2WSF - chains B and G of the 18 polymer chains in the assembly; structure by X-ray diffraction, 3.48 A resolution.

[Chain B]
Protein: Photosystem I P700 chlorophyll A apoprotein A2
From: Pisum sativum
UniProtKB: P05311 (PSAB_PEA); residues 1-734 here = UniProt positions 1-734
Chain sequence (734 residues; row label = number of the first residue in the row):
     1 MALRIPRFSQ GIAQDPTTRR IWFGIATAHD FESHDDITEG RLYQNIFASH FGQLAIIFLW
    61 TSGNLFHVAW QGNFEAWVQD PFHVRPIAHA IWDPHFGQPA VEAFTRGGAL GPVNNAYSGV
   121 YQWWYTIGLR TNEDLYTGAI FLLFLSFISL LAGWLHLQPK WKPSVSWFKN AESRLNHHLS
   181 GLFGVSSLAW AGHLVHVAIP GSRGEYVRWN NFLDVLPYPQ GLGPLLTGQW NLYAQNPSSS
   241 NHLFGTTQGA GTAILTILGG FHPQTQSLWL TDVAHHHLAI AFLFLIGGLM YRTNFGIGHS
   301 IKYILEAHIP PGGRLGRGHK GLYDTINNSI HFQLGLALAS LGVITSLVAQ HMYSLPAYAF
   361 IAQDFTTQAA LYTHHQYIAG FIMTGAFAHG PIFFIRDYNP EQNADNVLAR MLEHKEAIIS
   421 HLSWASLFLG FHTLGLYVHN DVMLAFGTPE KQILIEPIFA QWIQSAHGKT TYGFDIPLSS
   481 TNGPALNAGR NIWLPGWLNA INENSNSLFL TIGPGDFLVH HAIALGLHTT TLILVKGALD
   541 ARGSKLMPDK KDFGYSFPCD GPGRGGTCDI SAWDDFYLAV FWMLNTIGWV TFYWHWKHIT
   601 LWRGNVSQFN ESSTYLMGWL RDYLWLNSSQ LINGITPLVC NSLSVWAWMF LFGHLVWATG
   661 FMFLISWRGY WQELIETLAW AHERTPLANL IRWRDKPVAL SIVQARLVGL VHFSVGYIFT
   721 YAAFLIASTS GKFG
Disordered / not traced: 1
Ion coordination: chlorophyll a Mg near Asp93 (its only coordinating residue here); 4Fe-4S cluster Fe: Cys559, Cys568 (shared with 2 residues of chain A)
Small-molecule neighbours:
  - beta-carotene (BCR), molecule 1: Ile21, Ile25, Ile691
  - beta-carotene (BCR), molecule 2: Ile57, Phe58, Trp60, Gly181, Leu182, Val185
  - beta-carotene (BCR), molecule 3: Leu65, Trp123, Phe141, Leu142, Trp190, Phe212
  - beta-carotene (BCR), molecule 4: Leu188, Ala281, Phe282, Leu285, Leu289
  - beta-carotene (BCR), molecule 5: Phe332, Gly335, Leu336, Val343, Met383, Ala386, Phe387, Gly390, Phe393, Phe394, Ala538
  - beta-carotene (BCR), molecule 6: Val645, Trp648, Met649, Phe652, Trp671, Phe719
  - chlorophyll a (CLA), molecule 1: Phe8, Gly24, Ile25, Ala28, His29, Phe31, His34, Ser49, Gly52, Gln53
  - chlorophyll a (CLA), molecule 2: Thr18, Ile21, Trp22, Ile675, Ala679, His682, Arg692, Trp693, Arg694, Asp695, Pro697, Val698, Leu700
  - chlorophyll a (CLA), molecule 3: Trp22, Phe652, Leu655, Val656, Thr659, Met662, Phe663, Leu700, Val708, Val711, His712, Val715
  - chlorophyll a (CLA), molecule 4: Ile25, Ala26, His29, Asp30, Glu32, Leu334, Leu338, Phe381, Ile382, Thr384, Gly385, His389, Ile392, Arg396, Tyr555, Trp573, Phe576, Leu707, Val711
  - chlorophyll a (CLA), molecule 5: His29, Phe31, Leu42, Ile46, Ser49, His50, Gln53, Leu54, Arg174, His178, Ile330, Gln333, Leu334, Ala337, Leu338, Leu341
  - chlorophyll a (CLA), molecule 6: His29, Ile56, Ile57, Trp60, Ile378, Phe381, Ile382
  - chlorophyll a (CLA), molecule 7: Phe47, Phe51, Ile148, Leu151, Ala152, Leu155, His156, Trp161, Lys162, Ser164, Trp167
  - chlorophyll a (CLA), molecule 8: Phe47, His50, Phe51, Leu54, Trp123, Trp167, Phe168, Arg174, His177, His178, Gly181, Leu182, Phe183, Ile344, Tyr358
  - chlorophyll a (CLA), molecule 9: Ile57, Phe58, Trp60, Thr61, Ser118, Gly119, Val120, Trp123, Val185, Ser186, Ala189, Leu341, Ile344, Thr345, Val348, Met352, Tyr358, Leu371, His374, His375, Ile378
  - chlorophyll a (CLA), molecule 10: Leu59, Ser62, Gly63, Phe66, His67, His89, Ala90, Trp92, Leu143
  - chlorophyll a (CLA), molecule 11: Trp60, Asn64, Val68, Ala88, His89, Asn114, Asn115, Ala116, Tyr117, Ser118, Val645, Trp646, Met649, Phe719
  - chlorophyll a (CLA), molecule 12: Trp60, Asn64, Tyr117, Ser118, Ala370, Leu371, Thr373, His374, Tyr377, Ile378, Phe381, Trp646, Ile718, Phe719, Ala722, Leu725, Ile726
  - chlorophyll a (CLA), molecule 13: Ile91, Asp93, His95, Phe96, Val645, Trp648
  - chlorophyll a (CLA), molecule 14: Trp123, Phe183, Ser186, Ser187, Trp190, Leu194, Leu268, Val273, His276, His277, Ile280, Ala357, Tyr358
  - chlorophyll a (CLA), molecule 15: Leu129, Thr137, Phe141, Leu145, Ala189, Trp190, His193, His196, Val197, Val207, Phe212
  - chlorophyll a (CLA), molecule 16: Trp167, Asn170, Ser173, His177, Thr293, Asn294, Phe295
  - chlorophyll a (CLA), molecule 17: Ala171, Arg174, Leu175, His178, Leu179, Phe183, Ile301, Leu305, Tyr323, Ile326, Asn327, Leu336, Ala337, Ser340, Ile344
  - chlorophyll a (CLA), molecule 18: Leu175, Leu179, Leu283, Phe284, Met290, Tyr291, Ile301, Ile304, Leu305
  - chlorophyll a (CLA), molecule 19: Asn176, His177, Ser180, Gly181, Val185, Leu285, Leu289, Tyr291, Arg292, Thr293, Phe295, Ile297
  - chlorophyll a (CLA), molecule 20: Leu188, Ala189, Ala191, Gly192, Val195, His196, Phe212, Val215, Leu216, Pro217, Gly221, Leu222, Ile254, Leu278
  - chlorophyll a (CLA), molecule 21: Leu225, Trp230, Asn231, Tyr233, Leu255, His275, Leu278, Ala279, Phe282, Leu283, Trp493
  - chlorophyll a (CLA), molecule 22: Thr256, Ile257, Leu268, Asp272, Val273, His275, His276, Ala279, Ile280, Leu283, His351, Leu355
  - chlorophyll a (CLA), molecule 23: Ile286, Gly287, Leu289, Met290, Ile297, Gly298, His299, Ile304
  - chlorophyll a (CLA), molecule 24: Met290, His299, Tyr303, Ile304, His308, Pro310
  - chlorophyll a (CLA), molecule 25: Ile304, Leu305, His308, Pro310, Pro311, Leu322, Val407, Leu408, Met411
  - chlorophyll a (CLA), molecule 26: Pro310, Pro311, Gly312, Arg314, Leu315
  - chlorophyll a (CLA), molecule 27: Arg317, Val407, Arg410, Met411, His414, Ile418, His421
  - chlorophyll a (CLA), molecule 28: Leu336, Ser340, Val343, Ile344, Leu347, Gln350, His351, Tyr353, Ser354, Leu355, Phe509
  - chlorophyll a (CLA), molecule 29: Val343, Ser346, Gln350, Gln376, Met383, Phe387, Leu527, Thr530, Thr531, Leu534, Met583, Thr586, Ile587, Val590
  - chlorophyll a (CLA), molecule 30: Ser346, Gln350, Tyr353, Tyr372, Gln376, Phe459, Ala460, Ile463, Gln464, Phe509, Leu510, Ile512, His520, Ile523, Val590, Tyr593, Trp594, Lys597, His598
  - chlorophyll a (CLA), molecule 31: Tyr377, Thr433, Leu434, Tyr437, Ala522, Asn585, Trp589, Phe592, Leu616, Trp619, Leu620, Leu624, Ser628, Phe650, His654, Trp657, Phe713, Tyr717, Thr720, Tyr721, Phe724
  - chlorophyll a (CLA), molecule 32: Ala417, His421, Trp424
  - chlorophyll a (CLA), molecule 33: Ser420, His421, Ser423, Trp424, Leu427
  - chlorophyll a (CLA), molecule 34: His421, Leu422, Trp424, Ala524, Leu527, His528, Thr531
  - chlorophyll a (CLA), molecule 35: Ser423, Ser426, Leu427, Gly430, Phe431, Leu434, Leu525, Thr529, Leu532, Ile533, Leu578, Phe581, Trp582
  - chlorophyll a (CLA), molecule 36: Trp424, Leu427, Phe428, Phe431, His432
  - chlorophyll a (CLA), molecule 37: Trp424, Phe428, Leu429, Ile455, Glu456, Pro457, Ile458, Phe459, Ala460, Asp516, Phe517, His520, His521, Ala524, His528
  - chlorophyll a (CLA), molecule 38: Phe431, His432, Leu434, Gly435, Leu436, Val438, His439, Val442, Met443, Lys451
  - chlorophyll a (CLA), molecule 39: Tyr437, Val438, Asp441, Phe581, Trp582, Leu584, Asn585, Trp589, Leu616, Trp657, Phe713
  - chlorophyll a (CLA), molecule 40: Ile458, Phe459, Trp462
  - chlorophyll a (CLA), molecule 41: Trp462, Ile463, Ala466, His467, Leu498, Phe509
  - chlorophyll a (CLA), molecule 42: Leu486, Ala488, Gly489, Trp493, Leu494
  - chlorophyll a (CLA), molecule 43: Leu620, Leu624, Trp625
  - chlorophyll a (CLA), molecule 44: Trp648, Leu651, Phe652, His654, Leu655, Trp657, Ala658
  - chlorophyll a (CLA), molecule 45: Leu655, Ala658, Thr659, Phe661, Met662, Ile665, Ser666, Tyr670, Trp671
  - chlorophyll a (CLA), molecule 46: Leu678, Ala681, His682, Thr685, Ala688, Ile691
  - chlorophyll a (CLA), molecule 47: Trp680, Arg684, Thr685, Pro686
  - phylloquinone (PQN): Trp22, Ile25, Met662, Phe663, Ser666, Trp667, Arg668, Trp671, Ala699, Leu700, Ser701, Ala705
  - 4Fe-4S cluster (SF4): Cys559, Asp560, Pro562, Thr567, Cys568, Trp667, Ile702
UniProt features mapped onto this chain:
  - binding site ([4Fe-4S] cluster): Cys559, Cys568
  - binding site (chlorophyll a): His654, Met662, Tyr670
  - binding site (phylloquinone): Trp671

[Chain G]
Protein: Photosystem I reaction center subunit V, chloroplastic
From: Spinacia oleracea
UniProtKB: P12357 (PSAG_SPIOL); residues -68 to 98 here correspond to UniProt positions 1-167 (UniProt number = residue number + 69)
Chain sequence (167 residues; each row starts with the number of its first residue; numbers below 1 keep their minus sign (Met-68 is residue -68)):
   -68 MAAATASLSS TLLAPCSSKQ PQPQQQHQHQ QLKCKSFSGL RPLKLNISSN NSSSSLSMSS
    -8 ARRSMTCRAE LSPSLVISLS TGLSLFLGRF VFFNFQRENM AKQVPEQNGM SHFEAGDTRA
    52 KEYVSLLKSN DPVGFNIVDV LAWGSIGHIV AYYILATASN GYDPSFF
Disordered / not traced: -68 to 3
Small-molecule neighbours:
  - beta-carotene (BCR): Leu18, Phe21, Leu57
  - chlorophyll a (CLA), molecule 1: Phe26, Gln27, Arg28, Lys59, Pro63
  - chlorophyll a (CLA), molecule 2: Gln38, Asn39, Met41
  - chlorophyll a (CLA), molecule 3: Glu53, Tyr54, Leu57

[How chain B and chain G interact]
Contacting residue pairs (30; chain B residue first):
  Trp167(B) - Met41(G)
  Glu172(B) - Thr49(G)
  Gly223(B) - Phe97(G)
  Pro224(B) - Phe97(G)  hydrophobic
  Thr227(B) - Phe97(G)
  Gly228(B) - Val7(G)
  Gly228(B) - Ile8(G)
  Gln229(B) - Val7(G)
  Gln229(B) - Phe98(G)
  Trp230(B) - Val7(G)
  Trp230(B) - Ser11(G)
  Asn231(B) - Ser5(G)  hydrogen bond (side chain-backbone)
  Asn231(B) - Val7(G)
  Ile286(B) - Leu14(G)  hydrophobic
  Arg292(B) - Ala51(G)
  Thr293(B) - Gln38(G)
  Asn294(B) - Ala32(G)
  Asn294(B) - Pro36(G)
  Asn294(B) - Glu37(G)
  Asn294(B) - Gln38(G)  hydrogen bond
  Phe295(B) - Ala32(G)
  Phe295(B) - Lys33(G)  hydrogen bond (backbone-backbone)
  Phe295(B) - Gln38(G)  hydrogen bond (backbone-side chain)
  Ile297(B) - Phe21(G)  hydrophobic
  Ser300(B) - Arg50(G)
  Ser300(B) - Ala51(G)
  Ser300(B) - Lys52(G)
  Lys302(B) - Thr49(G)
  Tyr303(B) - Lys52(G)
  Tyr323(B) - Asp48(G)
Interface residues without a listed pair, chain B (21 interface residues in all): His299, Asp324
Interface residues without a listed pair, chain G (21 interface residues in all): Pro4, Met31

[Summary]
The chain B/chain G interface involves 21 residues from each chain; the contacts include 4 hydrogen bonds.
Polar contacts include Asn231(B)-Ser5(G), Asn294(B)-Gln38(G) and Phe295(B)-Gln38(G). 2 chlorophyll a molecules
and one beta-carotene molecule are bound between chain B and chain G.
Chain B is Photosystem I P700 chlorophyll A apoprotein A2 (Pisum sativum) and chain G is Photosystem I
reaction center subunit V, chloroplastic (Spinacia oleracea); the structure, Improved Model of Plant
Photosystem I, was determined by X-ray diffraction, deposited together with 3LW5, 2WSC and 2WSE.
